PDB entry 9GFB | electron microscopy, 3.55 A resolution | chains K and Q of the 20 polymer chains in the assembly

[Chain K]
Molecule: Nucleosomal DNA strand 1
Sequence (152 nucleotides; each row starts with the number of its first residue; numbers below 1 keep their minus sign (DC-70 is residue -70)):
   -70 CAATATCCCGAGTACATGCACAGGATGTATATATCTGACACGTGCCTGGA
   -20 GACTAGGGAGTAATCCCCTTGGCGGTTAAAACGCGGGGGACAGCGCGTAC
    30 GTGCGTTTAAGCGGTGCTAGAGCTGTCTACGACCAATTGAGCGGCCTCGG
    80 CA
Not modelled in the structure: -70 to -58

[Chain Q]
Molecule: Histone H3.1
Source organism: Homo sapiens
UniProt: P68431 (H31_HUMAN); residues 0-135 here correspond to UniProt positions 1-136 (UniProt number = residue number + 1)
Amino-acid sequence (136 residues; each row starts with the number of its first residue; numbering starts at 0):
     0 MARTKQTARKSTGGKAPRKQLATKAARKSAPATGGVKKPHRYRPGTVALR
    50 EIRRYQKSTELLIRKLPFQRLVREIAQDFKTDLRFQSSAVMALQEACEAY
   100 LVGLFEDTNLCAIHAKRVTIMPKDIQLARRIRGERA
Not modelled in the structure: 0-35
Curated features (UniProtKB/Swiss-Prot):
  - modified residue: Arg2 (Asymmetric dimethylarginine), Thr3 (Phosphothreonine), Lys4 (Allysine), Gln5 (5-glutamyl dopamine), Thr6 (Phosphothreonine), Arg8 (Citrulline), Lys9 (N6,N6,N6-trimethyllysine), Ser10 (ADP-ribosylserine), Thr11 (Phosphothreonine), Lys14 (N6-(2-hydroxyisobutyryl)lysine), Arg17 (Asymmetric dimethylarginine), Lys18 (N6-(2-hydroxyisobutyryl)lysine), Lys23 (N6-(2-hydroxyisobutyryl)lysine), Arg26 (Citrulline), Lys27 (N6,N6,N6-trimethyllysine), Ser28 (ADP-ribosylserine), Lys36 (N6,N6,N6-trimethyllysine), Lys37 (N6-methyllysine), Tyr41 (Phosphotyrosine), Lys56 (N6,N6,N6-trimethyllysine) and 8 more in UniProt
  - lipidation: Lys18 (N6-decanoyllysine)

[How chain K and chain Q interact]
Pairs across the interface - 15 pairs, chain K then chain Q:
  DA8(K) with Gly44(Q), hydrogen bond to the phosphate
  DA9(K) with Pro43(Q), phosphate contact; Gly44(Q), hydrogen bond to the phosphate; Thr45(Q), hydrogen bond to the phosphate; Val46(Q), hydrogen bond to the phosphate; Ala47(Q), hydrogen bond to the phosphate
  DA10(K) with Arg40(Q), phosphate contact
  DG17(K) with Arg63(Q), phosphate contact; Leu65(Q), sugar contact; Pro66(Q), phosphate contact; Arg69(Q), salt bridge to the phosphate
  DG18(K) with Arg63(Q), salt bridge to the phosphate; Lys64(Q), hydrogen bond to the phosphate; Leu65(Q), hydrogen bond to the phosphate
  DG26(K) with Arg83(Q), salt bridge to the phosphate
Interface residues without a listed pair, chain K (7 interface residues in all): DC25
Interface residues without a listed pair, chain Q (13 interface residues in all): Arg42

[Summary]
The interface between chain K and chain Q involves 7 residues on one side and 13 on the other; the contacts
include 7 hydrogen bonds and 3 salt bridges. Polar contacts include DA8(K)-Gly44(Q), DA9(K)-Gly44(Q) and
DA9(K)-Thr45(Q).
Chain K is Nucleosomal DNA strand 1 and chain Q is Histone H3.1 (Homo sapiens); the structure, CryoEM
structure of the human INO80 core-nucleosome complex state N-7, was determined by electron microscopy.
